3TDD - chains H and I of the 28 polymer chains in the assembly; structure by X-ray diffraction, 2.70 A resolution.

== Chain H ==
Molecule: Proteasome component PUP1
Source organism: Saccharomyces cerevisiae
Notes: EC 3.4.25.1
Reference sequence: P25043 (PSB7_YEAST); the construct lacks a stretch of the UniProt sequence and is renumbered around it, so the offset changes along the chain: 1-91 = UniProt 30-120; 93-105 = UniProt 121-133; 106-187 = UniProt 135-216; 189-223 = UniProt 217-251
Chain sequence (222 residues; row label = number of the first residue in the row; note: 2 numbers in that range are skipped by the numbering (no residue carries them; nothing is unmodelled there)):
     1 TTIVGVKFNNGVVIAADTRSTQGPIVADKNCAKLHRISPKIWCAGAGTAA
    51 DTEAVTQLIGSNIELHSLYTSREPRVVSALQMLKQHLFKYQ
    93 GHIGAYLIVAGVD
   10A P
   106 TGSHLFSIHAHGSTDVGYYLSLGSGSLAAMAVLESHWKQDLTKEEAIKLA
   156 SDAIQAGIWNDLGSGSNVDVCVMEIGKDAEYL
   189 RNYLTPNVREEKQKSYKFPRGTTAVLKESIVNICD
UniProt features mapped onto this chain:
  - active site: Thr1 (Nucleophile)

== Chain I ==
Molecule: Proteasome component PUP3
Source organism: Saccharomyces cerevisiae
Notes: EC 3.4.25.1
Reference sequence: P25451 (PSB3_YEAST); the construct lacks a stretch of the UniProt sequence and is renumbered around it, so the offset changes along the chain: -8 to -1 = UniProt 2-9; 1-36 = UniProt 10-45; 38-105 = UniProt 46-113; 106-122 = UniProt 117-133; 2 more segments
Chain sequence (204 residues; each row starts with the number of its first residue; note: 3 numbers in that range are skipped by the numbering (no residue carries them; nothing is unmodelled there); a row labelled like 10A-10C holds insertion residues (10A, then the next letters in order); numbers below 1 keep their minus sign (Ser-8 is residue -8)):
    -8 SDPSSING
     1 GIVVAMTGKDCVAIACDLRLGSQSLGVSNKFEKIFH
    38 YGHVFLGITGLATDVTTLNEMFRYKTNLYKLKEERAIEPETFTQLVSSSL
    88 YERRFGPYFVGPVVAGIN
10A-10C SKS
   106 GKPFIAGFDLIGCIDEA
   12A K
   123 DFIVSGTASDQLFGMCESLYEPNLEPEDLFETISQALLNAADRDALSGWG
   173 AVVYIIK
   181 KDEVVKRYLKMRQD
UniProt features mapped onto this chain:
  - modified residue: Ser22 (Phosphoserine)
  - cross-link: Lys62 (Glycyl lysine isopeptide (Lys-Gly) (interchain with G-Cter in ubiquitin))

== Chain H / chain I interface ==
Contacting residue pairs (62):
  Ile25(H) - Asp132(I)
  Ile25(H) - Phe135(I)  hydrophobic
  Ala27(H) - Asp120(I)
  Ala27(H) - Phe135(I)  hydrophobic
  Asp28(H) - Asp120(I)
  Lys29(H) - Glu139(I)  salt bridge
  Thr48(H) - Ile116(I)
  Ala49(H) - Cys118(I)  hydrophobic
  Ala50(H) - Tyr88(I)
  Ala50(H) - Ile116(I)  hydrophobic
  Ala50(H) - Cys118(I)
  Asp51(H) - Tyr88(I)  hydrogen bond
  Asp51(H) - Arg91(I)  salt bridge
  Ala54(H) - Tyr88(I)
  Tyr90(H) - Phe92(I)  hydrophobic
  His94(H) - Arg91(I)  hydrogen bond (backbone-side chain)
  His94(H) - Phe92(I)
  Arg197(H) - Glu139(I)  salt bridge
  Lys200(H) - Ser140(I)  hydrogen bond (side chain-backbone)
  Lys200(H) - Tyr142(I)  hydrogen bond (side chain-backbone)
  Ser203(H) - Glu143(I)  hydrogen bond
  Tyr204(H) - Ser140(I)
  Tyr204(H) - Leu141(I)  hydrophobic
  Lys205(H) - Glu143(I)
  Lys205(H) - Asp150(I)  salt bridge
  Phe206(H) - Leu141(I)  hydrophobic
  Phe206(H) - Glu153(I)
  Phe206(H) - Gln157(I)
  Arg208(H) - Glu149(I)  salt bridge
  Arg208(H) - Asp150(I)  salt bridge
  Arg208(H) - Glu153(I)
  Gly209(H) - Glu153(I)  hydrogen bond (backbone-side chain)
  Thr210(H) - Glu153(I)  hydrogen bond (backbone-side chain)
  Thr211(H) - Glu153(I)  hydrogen bond
  Thr211(H) - Ser156(I)
  Thr211(H) - Gln157(I)  hydrogen bond
  Thr211(H) - Leu189(I)
  Ala212(H) - Leu189(I)
  Ala212(H) - Lys190(I)  hydrogen bond (backbone-backbone)
  Val213(H) - Phe152(I)  hydrophobic
  Val213(H) - Tyr188(I)
  Leu214(H) - Tyr188(I)  hydrogen bond (backbone-backbone)
  Leu214(H) - Leu189(I)
  Leu214(H) - Lys190(I)
  Lys215(H) - Arg187(I)
  Lys215(H) - Tyr188(I)  hydrogen bond (backbone-backbone)
  Glu216(H) - Val185(I)
  Glu216(H) - Lys186(I)
  Glu216(H) - Arg187(I)  salt bridge
  Ser217(H) - Val185(I)
  Ser217(H) - Lys186(I)  hydrogen bond (backbone-backbone)
  Ile218(H) - Val184(I)
  Val219(H) - His36(I)
  Val219(H) - Tyr176(I)  hydrophobic
  Val219(H) - Val184(I)  hydrogen bond (backbone-backbone)
  Val219(H) - Lys186(I)
  Asn220(H) - His36(I)
  Ile221(H) - Gly39(I)
  Ile221(H) - His40(I)
  Ile221(H) - Phe42(I)  hydrophobic
  Ile221(H) - Val184(I)  hydrophobic
  Asp223(H) - Lys67(I)  salt bridge
Interface residues without a listed pair, chain H (37 interface residues in all): Gln22, Val26, Ile95, Gly96, Pro207
Interface residues without a listed pair, chain I (38 interface residues in all): Asp114, Leu146, Glu147, Thr154, Leu160, Glu183

== Overview ==
The interface between chain H and chain I involves 37 residues on one side and 38 on the other, with 14
hydrogen bonds and 8 salt bridges. Polar pairs include Lys29(H)-Glu139(I), Asp51(H)-Arg91(I) and
Arg197(H)-Glu139(I). From UniProt: active-site residue Thr1(H) on chain H.
Chain H is Proteasome component PUP1 and chain I is Proteasome component PUP3, both from Saccharomyces
cerevisiae; the structure, Crystal structure of yeast CP in complex with Belactosin C, was determined by X-ray
diffraction.
